9C59 - chains M and Y of the 14 polymer chains in the assembly; structure by electron microscopy, 4.30 A resolution (low resolution: residue-level contacts below are approximate; hydrogen-bond / salt-bridge calls are withheld).

[Chain M]
Protein: AP-3 complex subunit mu-1
Organism: Homo sapiens
UniProtKB: Q9Y2T2 (AP3M1_HUMAN); residues 1-418 here = UniProt positions 1-418
Chain sequence (418 residues; each row starts with the number of its first residue):
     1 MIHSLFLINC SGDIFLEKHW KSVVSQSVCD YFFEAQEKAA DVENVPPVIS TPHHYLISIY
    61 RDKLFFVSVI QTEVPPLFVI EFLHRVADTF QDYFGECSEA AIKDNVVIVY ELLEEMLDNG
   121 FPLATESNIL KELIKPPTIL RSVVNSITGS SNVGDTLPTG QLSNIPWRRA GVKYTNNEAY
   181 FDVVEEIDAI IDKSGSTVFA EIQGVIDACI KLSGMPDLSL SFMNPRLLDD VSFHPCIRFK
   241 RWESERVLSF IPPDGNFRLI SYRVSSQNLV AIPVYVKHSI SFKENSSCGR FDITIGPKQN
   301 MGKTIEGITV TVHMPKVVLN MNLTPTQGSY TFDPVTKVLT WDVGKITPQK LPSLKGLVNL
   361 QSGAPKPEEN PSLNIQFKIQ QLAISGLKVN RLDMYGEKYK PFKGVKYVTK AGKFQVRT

[Chain Y]
Protein: Lysosome-associated membrane glycoprotein 1
Organism: Homo sapiens
UniProtKB: P11279 (LAMP1_HUMAN); residue numbers follow UniProt; this construct covers 406-417
Chain sequence (12 residues; row label = number of the first residue in the row):
   406 GRKRSHAGYQ TI
Unresolved in the structure: 406-409

[Chain M / chain Y interface]
Pairs across the interface - 14 pairs, chain M then chain Y:
  Y180(M) with S410(Y); H411(Y); Y414(Y)
  F181(M) with Y414(Y)
  V389(M) with I417(Y)
  F402(M) with H411(Y)
  K403(M) with I417(Y)
  G404(M) with Y414(Y); Q415(Y); I417(Y)
  V405(M) with Y414(Y); Q415(Y)
  K406(M) with G413(Y); Y414(Y)
Interface residues without a listed pair, chain M (10 interface residues in all): E178, L392
Interface residues without a listed pair, chain Y (7 interface residues in all): T416

[In short]
10 residues of chain M and 7 residues of chain Y are in contact.
Here chain M is AP-3 complex subunit mu-1 and chain Y is Lysosome-associated membrane glycoprotein 1, both
from Homo sapiens. Entry 9C59 (Human AP-3 dimer bound to myristoylated Arf1 (Q71L) and LAMP1 cargo on a lipid
nanodisc) was determined by electron microscopy, deposited together with 9C58, 9C5A, 9C5B and 9C5C.
